5YHH - chain A; structure by X-ray diffraction, 2.00 A resolution.

# Chain A
Molecule: Uncharacterized conserved protein YiiM
Organism: Geobacillus stearothermophilus
Amino-acid sequence (221 residues; numbered -5 to 215; the number before each row is that of its first residue; numbers below 1 keep their minus sign (Gly-5 is residue -5)):
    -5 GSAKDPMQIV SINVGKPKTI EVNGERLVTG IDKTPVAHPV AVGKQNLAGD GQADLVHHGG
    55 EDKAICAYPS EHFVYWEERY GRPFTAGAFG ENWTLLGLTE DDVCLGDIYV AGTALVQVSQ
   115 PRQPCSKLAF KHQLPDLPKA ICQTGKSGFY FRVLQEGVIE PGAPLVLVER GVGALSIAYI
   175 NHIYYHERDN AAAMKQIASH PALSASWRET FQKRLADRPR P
Disordered / not traced: -5 to -1, 17-19, 40-52, 211-215
Modified residues: Cys119 (cysteinesulfonic acid; OCS)
What the authors report for this chain:
  - post-translational modification sites: Cys119
  - catalytic residues: Cys119 (proposed by the authors, not directly observed)
  - contacts within the chain: Val166-His194 (hydrogen bond)

# Summary
From the paper: the catalytic residue Cys119; a modification site at Cys119.
Chain A is Uncharacterized conserved protein YiiM (Geobacillus stearothermophilus); the structure, Crystal
structure of YiiM from Geobacillus stearothermophilus, was determined by X-ray diffraction together with 5YHI
from the same study.
